Entry 8U7I (electron microscopy, 2.57 A resolution); this record covers chains M and N of the 16 polymer chains in the assembly.

# Chain M (and N)
Protein: Gabija Anti-Defense 1
Organism: Bacillus phage phi3T
Notes: chain N of this document is another copy of the same molecule, construct and numbering; everything in this record applies to it too
UniProt: A0A1P8CWZ3 (A0A1P8CWZ3_BPPHT); residue numbers follow UniProt; this construct covers 1-295
Chain sequence (295 residues; numbered 1 to 295; the number before each row is that of its first residue):
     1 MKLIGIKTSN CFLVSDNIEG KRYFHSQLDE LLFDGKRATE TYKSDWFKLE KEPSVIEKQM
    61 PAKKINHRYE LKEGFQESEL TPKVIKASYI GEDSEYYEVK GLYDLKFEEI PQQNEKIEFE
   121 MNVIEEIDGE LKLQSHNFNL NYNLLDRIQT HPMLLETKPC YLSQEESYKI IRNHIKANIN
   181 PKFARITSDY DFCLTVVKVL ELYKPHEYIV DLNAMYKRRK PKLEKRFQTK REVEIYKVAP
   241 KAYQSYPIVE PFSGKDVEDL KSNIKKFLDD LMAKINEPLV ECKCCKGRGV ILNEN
Unresolved in the structure: 1-159, 216-230, 289-295
From the paper describing this entry:
  - mutagenesis - Y103R, C282E: decreased binding to GajAB

# How chain M and chain N interact
Pairs across the interface (40; chain M residue first):
  Ile170(M) - Tyr208(N)  hydrophobic
  Asn173(M) - Tyr208(N)
  Lys176(M) - Pro181(N)
  Lys176(M) - Arg185(N)  hydrogen bond (backbone-side chain)
  Ala177(M) - Pro181(N)
  Ala177(M) - Lys182(N)
  Ala177(M) - Arg185(N)
  Ala177(M) - Lys204(N)
  Asn178(M) - Lys204(N)
  Asn178(M) - Pro205(N)
  Ile179(M) - Pro181(N)
  Pro181(M) - Lys176(N)
  Pro181(M) - Ala177(N)
  Pro181(M) - Ile179(N)
  Lys182(M) - Ala177(N)
  Lys182(M) - Asn178(N)
  Arg185(M) - Lys176(N)  hydrogen bond (side chain-backbone)
  Arg185(M) - Ala177(N)
  Lys204(M) - Asn178(N)
  His206(M) - His174(N)
  His206(M) - Lys265(N)
  His206(M) - Leu268(N)
  His206(M) - Asp269(N)  salt bridge
  Tyr208(M) - Asn173(N)
  Ile209(M) - Lys261(N)
  Ile209(M) - Ile264(N)  hydrophobic
  Val210(M) - Lys261(N)
  Leu212(M) - Leu162(N)  hydrophobic
  Leu212(M) - Glu166(N)
  Asn213(M) - Val257(N)
  Asn213(M) - Glu258(N)  hydrogen bond
  Asn213(M) - Lys261(N)  hydrogen bond
  Val257(M) - Asn213(N)
  Glu258(M) - Asn213(N)
  Lys261(M) - Ile209(N)
  Lys261(M) - Asn213(N)
  Ile264(M) - Ile209(N)  hydrophobic
  Lys265(M) - His206(N)
  Leu268(M) - His206(N)
  Asp269(M) - His206(N)  salt bridge
Also at the interface, not in a pair above, chain M (25 interface residues in all): His174, Pro205
Also at the interface, not in a pair above, chain N (26 interface residues in all): Ile170, Leu212

# Summary
The interface between chain M and chain N involves 25 residues on one side and 26 on the other; the contacts
include 4 hydrogen bonds and 2 salt bridges. Among the polar pairs are His206(M)-Asp269(N),
Lys176(M)-Arg185(N) and Asn213(M)-Glu258(N). The paper reports that Y103R and C282E of chain M reduce binding
to GajAB.
Both chains are Gabija Anti-Defense 1 (Bacillus phage phi3T). Entry 8U7I (Structure of the phage immune
evasion protein Gad1 bound to the Gabija GajAB complex) was determined by electron microscopy together with
8SM3 from the same study.
